8CBM - chains C and F of the 7 polymer chains in the assembly; structure by electron microscopy, 3.14 A resolution.

Chain C:
Protein: 3-hydroxyacyl-CoA dehydrogenase type-2
From: Homo sapiens
Notes: EC 1.1.1.35, 1.1.1.62, 1.1.1.239, 1.1.1.178, 1.1.1.53, 1.1.1.159
Reference sequence: Q99714 (HCD2_HUMAN); residue numbers follow UniProt; this construct covers 1-261
Chain sequence (261 residues; each row starts with the number of its first residue):
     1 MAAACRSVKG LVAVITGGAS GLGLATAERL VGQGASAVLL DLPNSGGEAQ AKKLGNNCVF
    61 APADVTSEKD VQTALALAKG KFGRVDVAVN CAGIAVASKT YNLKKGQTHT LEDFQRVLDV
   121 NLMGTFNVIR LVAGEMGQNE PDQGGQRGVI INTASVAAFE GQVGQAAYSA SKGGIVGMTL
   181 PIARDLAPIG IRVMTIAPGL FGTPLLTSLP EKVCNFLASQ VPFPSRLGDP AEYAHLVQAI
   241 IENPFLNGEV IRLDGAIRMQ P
Unresolved in the structure: 1-6
Ligand contacts: NAD (nicotinamide-adenine-dinucleotide): G17, A19, S20, G21, L22, L40, D41, L42, S45, A63, D64, V65, C91, A92, G93, I94, V120, T153, A154, S155, Y168, K172, P198, G199, L200, F201, T203, P204, L205, L206
Swiss-Prot annotation at these positions:
  - active site: Y168 (Proton acceptor)
  - binding site (NAD(+)): S20, L22, D41, D64, V65, C91, Y168, K172, F201, T203
  - binding site (substrate): S155
  - modified residue: A2 (N-acetylalanine), K53 (N6-acetyllysine), K69 (N6-acetyllysine), K99 (N6-acetyllysine), K105 (N6-acetyllysine), K212 (N6-acetyllysine)
  - natural variant: V12 (V12L: In HSD10MD), V65 (V65A: In HSD10MD; uncertain significance), D86 (D86G: In HSD10MD), L122 (L122V: In HSD10MD), R130 (R130C: In HSD10MD), Q165 (Q165H: In HSD10MD), V176 (V176M: In HSD10MD), P210 (P210S: In HSD10MD), K212 (K212E: In HSD10MD), R226 (R226Q: In HSD10MD), N247 (N247S: In HSD10MD), E249 (E249Q: In HSD10MD)
  - mutagenesis: S20 (S20F: Decreased dehydrogenase activity. Does not affect mitochondrial tRNA 5'-end processing. Does not affect tRNA methylation), K172 (K172A: Abolishes dehydrogenase activity. Does not affect mitochondrial tRNA 5'-end processing. Does not affect tRNA methylation. Does not affect homotetramerization)

Chain F:
Protein: tRNA methyltransferase 10 homolog C
From: Homo sapiens
Notes: EC 2.1.1.-, 2.1.1.218, 2.1.1.221
Reference sequence: Q7L0Y3 (TM10C_HUMAN); residue numbers follow UniProt; this construct covers 40-403
Chain sequence (408 residues; numbered 18 to 425; the number before each row is that of its first residue):
    18 MHHHHHHSSG VDLGTENLYF QSMSSKIPAV TYPKNESTPP SEELELDKWK TTMKSSVQEE
    78 CVSTISSSKD EDPLAATREF IEMWRLLGRE VPEHITEEEL KTLMECVSNT AKKKYLKYLY
   138 TKEKVKKARQ IKKEMKAAAR EEAKNIKLLE TTEEDKQKNF LFLRLWDRNM DIAMGWKGAQ
   198 AMQFGQPLVF DMAYENYMKR KELQNTVSQL LESEGWNRRN VDPFHIYFCN LKIDGALHRE
   258 LVKRYQEKWD KLLLTSTEKS HVDLFPKDSI IYLTADSPNV MTTFRHDKVY VIGSFVDKSM
   318 QPGTSLAKAK RLNLATECLP LDKYLQWEIG NKNLTLDQMI RILLCLKNNG NWQEALQFVP
   378 KRKHTGFLEI SQHSQEFINR LKKAKTAENL YFQSHHHHHH DYKDDDDK
Unresolved in the structure: 18-91, 387-425
Differences from the reference sequence: initiating methionine (18); expression tag (19-39, 404-425)
Ligand contacts: S-adenosylhomocysteine (SAH): Y211, L290, T291, A292, I309, G310, F312, D314, Q318, T321, S322, E334, C335, L336, L338, K349, N350, L351, L353, M356
Swiss-Prot annotation at these positions:
  - modified residue: S84 (Phosphoserine)
  - natural variant: R181 (R181L: In COXPD30), T272 (T272A: In COXPD30)
  - mutagenesis: D314 (D314N: Abolished mitochondrial tRNA methylation. Does not affect mitochondrial tRNA 5'-end processing)
Reported in the primary citation:
  - specificity-determining residues: Q226, N348 (proposed by the authors, not directly observed)
  - catalytic residues: D314 (proposed by the authors, not directly observed)

Chain C / chain F interface:
Residue-residue contacts (31):
  I94(C) with N176(F)
  A95(C) with K175(F); N176(F), hydrogen bond (backbone-side chain); F177(F), hydrogen bond (backbone-backbone); L178(F), hydrophobic
  V96(C) with K175(F); F177(F), hydrogen bond (backbone-backbone)
  A97(C) with F177(F); F179(F); L180(F)
  S98(C) with L180(F)
  K99(C) with L180(F)
  R116(C) with Q174(F)
  Q162(C) with F179(F)
  V163(C) with L180(F)
  G164(C) with L180(F)
  Q165(C) with L178(F), hydrogen bond (side chain-backbone)
  Y168(C) with L178(F)
  L200(C) with F179(F), hydrophobic
  L205(C) with L178(F), hydrophobic
  L206(C) with L178(F), hydrophobic; F179(F), hydrophobic
  S208(C) with K173(F)
  V213(C) with W183(F), hydrophobic
  F216(C) with N186(F); M187(F); A190(F), hydrophobic
  L217(C) with W183(F), hydrophobic
  Q220(C) with A190(F)
  Q260(C) with N186(F), hydrogen bond (side chain-backbone); A190(F), hydrogen bond (side chain-backbone)
Other interface residues (no listed pair), chain C (25 interface residues in all): L209, K212, M259, P261
Other interface residues (no listed pair), chain F (14 interface residues in all): I189, W193

In short:
25 residues of chain C and 14 residues of chain F are in contact, with 6 hydrogen bonds. Polar contacts
include A95(C)-N176(F), Q165(C)-L178(F) and Q260(C)-N186(F). Chain C binds NAD. Ligands of chain F:
S-adenosylhomocysteine. From the paper: the catalytic residue D314(F); specificity determinants Q226(F) and
N348(F).
Here chain C is 3-hydroxyacyl-CoA dehydrogenase type-2 and chain F is tRNA methyltransferase 10 homolog C,
both from Homo sapiens. Entry 8CBM (Structure of human mitochondrial CCA-adding enzyme in complex with
mitochondrial pre-tRNA-Ile) was determined by electron microscopy (same publication as 8CBK, 8CBL and 8CBO).
